6J30 - chains I and J of the 47 polymer chains in the assembly; structure by electron microscopy, 4.50 A resolution (low resolution: residue-level contacts below are approximate; hydrogen-bond / salt-bridge calls are withheld).

# Chain I
Name: 26S proteasome regulatory subunit 4 homolog
Organism: Saccharomyces cerevisiae S288c
UniProt: P40327 (PRS4_YEAST); residue numbers follow UniProt; this construct covers 1-437
Chain sequence (437 residues; numbered 1 to 437; the number before each row is that of its first residue):
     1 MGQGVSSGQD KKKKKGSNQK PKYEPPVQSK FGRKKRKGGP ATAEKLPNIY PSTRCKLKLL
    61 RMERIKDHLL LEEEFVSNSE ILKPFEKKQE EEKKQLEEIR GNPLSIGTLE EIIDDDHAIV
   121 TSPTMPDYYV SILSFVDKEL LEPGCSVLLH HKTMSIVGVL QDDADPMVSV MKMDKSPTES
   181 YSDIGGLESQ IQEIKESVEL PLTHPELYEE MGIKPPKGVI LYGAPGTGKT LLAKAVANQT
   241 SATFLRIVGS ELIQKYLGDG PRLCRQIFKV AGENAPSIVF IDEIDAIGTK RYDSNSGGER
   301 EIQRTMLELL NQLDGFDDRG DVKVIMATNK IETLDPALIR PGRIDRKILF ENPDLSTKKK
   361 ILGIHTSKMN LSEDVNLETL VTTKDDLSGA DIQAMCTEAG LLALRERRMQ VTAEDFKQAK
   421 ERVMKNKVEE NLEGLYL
Not modelled in the structure: 1-74, 437
UniProt features mapped onto this chain:
  - binding site (ATP): G223 to T230
  - lipidation: G2 (N-myristoyl glycine)
  - cross-link (Glycyl lysine isopeptide (Lys-Gly)): K234 (interchain with G-Cter in ubiquitin), K255 (interchain with G-Cter in ubiquitin), K290 (interchain with G-Cter in ubiquitin)
  - mutagenesis: K229 (K229Q: 73% loss of ATPase activity)

# Chain J
Name: 26S proteasome regulatory subunit 8 homolog
Organism: Saccharomyces cerevisiae S288c
UniProt: Q01939 (PRS8_YEAST); numbering as in UniProt (aligned over 1-405)
Chain sequence (405 residues; row label = number of the first residue in the row):
     1 MTAAVTSSNI VLETHESGIK PYFEQKIQET ELKIRSKTEN VRRLEAQRNA LNDKVRFIKD
    61 ELRLLQEPGS YVGEVIKIVS DKKVLVKVQP EGKYIVDVAK DINVKDLKAS QRVCLRSDSY
   121 MLHKVLENKA DPLVSLMMVE KVPDSTYDMV GGLTKQIKEI KEVIELPVKH PELFESLGIA
   181 QPKGVILYGP PGTGKTLLAR AVAHHTDCKF IRVSGAELVQ KYIGEGSRMV RELFVMAREH
   241 APSIIFMDEI DSIGSTRVEG SGGGDSEVQR TMLELLNQLD GFETSKNIKI IMATNRLDIL
   301 DPALLRPGRI DRKIEFPPPS VAARAEILRI HSRKMNLTRG INLRKVAEKM NGCSGADVKG
   361 VCTEAGMYAL RERRIHVTQE DFELAVGKVM NKNQETAISV AKLFK
Not modelled in the structure: 1-23, 397-405
UniProt features mapped onto this chain:
  - binding site (ATP): G189 to T196
  - modified residue: T2 (N-acetylthreonine)

# Interface between chain I and chain J
Contacting residue pairs (62):
  R100(I) - D81(J)
  R100(I) - K83(J)
  N102(I) - D97(J)
  N102(I) - S119(J)
  N102(I) - Y120(J)
  L104(I) - I95(J)
  I106(I) - K93(J)
  T124(I) - Y94(J)
  L148(I) - I95(J)
  D163(I) - K93(J)
  A164(I) - I76(J)
  A164(I) - K93(J)
  M167(I) - E225(J)
  M167(I) - R228(J)
  V170(I) - Q278(J)
  V170(I) - F282(J)
  M171(I) - R231(J)
  M171(I) - Q278(J)
  K172(I) - R231(J)
  D174(I) - F282(J)
  P177(I) - G281(J)
  T178(I) - G281(J)
  P225(I) - L304(J)
  P225(I) - L305(J)
  K234(I) - N277(J)
  K234(I) - G281(J)
  R246(I) - Q278(J)
  V248(I) - R231(J)
  E251(I) - S227(J)
  E251(I) - R231(J)
  Q254(I) - G226(J)
  Q254(I) - S227(J)
  Y256(I) - Q220(J)
  Y256(I) - K221(J)
  L263(I) - S227(J)
  D282(I) - E274(J)
  E283(I) - E274(J)
  D285(I) - R270(J)
  R291(I) - E267(J)
  D293(I) - G263(J)
  D293(I) - G264(J)
  S294(I) - V219(J)
  H365(I) - G178(J)
  K368(I) - S176(J)
  K368(I) - L177(J)
  K368(I) - G178(J)
  M369(I) - L177(J)
  M369(I) - G178(J)
  D391(I) - R306(J)
  C396(I) - I179(J)
  T397(I) - I179(J)
  E398(I) - D311(J)
  E398(I) - R312(J)
  G400(I) - I179(J)
  L401(I) - R312(J)
  L404(I) - L166(J)
  L404(I) - L177(J)
  R405(I) - E159(J)
  R405(I) - E162(J)
  V423(I) - R306(J)
  M424(I) - R306(J)
  N426(I) - R306(J)
Also at the interface, not in a pair above, chain I (57 interface residues in all): P103, S105, P123, H151, D162, P166, S176, R262, Q266, Y292, N370, S388, M409, K427
Also at the interface, not in a pair above, chain J (51 interface residues in all): K77, L85, G92, M121, L173, E175, A180, Y222, I223, G224, V235, T284, P302

# Summary
57 residues of chain I and 51 residues of chain J are in contact. Curated annotation (UniProt) lists 8
ATP-binding residues and one mutagenesis site on chain I; 8 ATP-binding residues on chain J.
Here chain I is 26S proteasome regulatory subunit 4 homolog and chain J is 26S proteasome regulatory subunit 8
homolog, both from Saccharomyces cerevisiae S288c. Entry 6J30 (yeast proteasome in Ub-engaged state (C2)) was
determined by electron microscopy (same publication as 6J2N, 6J2C, 6J2Q and 6J2X).
